PDB entry 7LBP | X-ray diffraction, 2.60 A resolution | chains A and B of the 4 polymer chains in the assembly

Chain A:
Protein: Baculoviral IAP repeat-containing protein 5
From: Homo sapiens
UniProt: O15392 (BIRC5_HUMAN); residues 1-142 here = UniProt positions 1-142
Sequence (146 residues; each row starts with the number of its first residue; numbers below 1 keep their minus sign (Gly-3 is residue -3)):
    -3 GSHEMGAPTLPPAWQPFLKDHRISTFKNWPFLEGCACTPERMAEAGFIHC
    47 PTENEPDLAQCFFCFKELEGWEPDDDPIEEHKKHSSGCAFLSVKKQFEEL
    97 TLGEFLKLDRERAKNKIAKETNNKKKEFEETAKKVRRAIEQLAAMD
Not modelled in the structure: -3 to 4, 142
Sequence notes: expression tag (-3 to 0)
Curated features (UniProtKB/Swiss-Prot):
  - binding site (Zn(2+)): Cys57, Cys60, His77, Cys84
  - site: Glu126 (Interaction with FBXL7)
  - modified residue: Ser20 (Phosphoserine), Lys23 (N6-acetyllysine), Thr34 (Phosphothreonine), Thr48 (Phosphothreonine), Lys90 (N6-acetyllysine), Lys110 (N6-acetyllysine), Lys112 (N6-acetyllysine), Lys115 (N6-acetyllysine), Thr117 (Phosphothreonine), Lys121 (N6-acetyllysine), Lys129 (N6-acetyllysine)
  - natural variant: Lys129 (K129E: Loss of acetylation)
  - mutagenesis: Arg18 (R18A: Disrupts interaction with histone H3pT3, no effect on interaction with INCENP), Lys23 (K23R: Increases ubiquitination and blocks dissociation from centromeres; when associated with R-62; R-78 and R-79), Trp25 (W25A: Disrupts interaction with histone H3pT3, no effect on interaction with INCENP), Cys33 (C33R: Disrupts interaction with histone H3pT3, no effect on interaction with INCENP), Thr34 (T34A: Loss of LAMTOR5 binding; T34E: Higher affinity for LAMTOR5 binding), Thr48 (T48A/E: Localizes normally during mitosis but cannot support cell proliferation. Increased affinity for CDCA8/borealin), Cys57 (C57A: Disrupts interaction with histone H3pT3, no effect on interaction with INCENP), Lys62 (K62R: Increases ubiquitination and blocks dissociation from centromeres; when associated with R-23; R-78 and R-79), Glu65 (E65A: Almost abolishes RAN-binding. Does not disrupt binding to AURKB or CDCA8. Disrupts mitotic spindle assembly. Does not disrupt nuclear export), Trp67 (W67A: Disrupts interaction with histone H3pT3, no effect on interaction with INCENP), Asp70 (D70A: No change. Loss of interaction with AURKB; when associated with A-71), Asp71 (D71A: No change. Loss of interaction with AURKB; when associated with A-70), 7 further mutagenesis entries in UniProt
Ion coordination: Zn2+: Cys57, Cys60, His77, Cys84

Chain B:
Protein: histone H3T3phK4ac peptide
UniProt: P68431 (H31_HUMAN); residues 1-12 here correspond to UniProt positions 2-13 (UniProt number = residue number + 1)
Sequence (12 residues; numbered 1 to 12; the number before each row is that of its first residue):
     1 ARTKQTARKSTG
Not modelled in the structure: 7-12
Modified residues: Thr3 (phosphothreonine; TPO); Lys4 (N(6)-acetyllysine; ALY)
Curated features (UniProtKB/Swiss-Prot):
  - modified residue: Arg2 (Asymmetric dimethylarginine), Thr3 (Phosphothreonine), Lys4 (Allysine), Gln5 (5-glutamyl dopamine), Thr6 (Phosphothreonine), Arg8 (Citrulline), Lys9 (N6,N6,N6-trimethyllysine), Ser10 (ADP-ribosylserine), Thr11 (Phosphothreonine)
From the paper describing this entry:
  - post-translational modification sites: Lys4
  - post-translational modification sites: Thr3 (citing earlier work)

Interface between chain A and chain B:
Pairs across the interface - 19 pairs, chain A then chain B:
  Glu51(A) - Lys4(B)
  Glu51(A) - Gln5(B)
  Leu54(A) - Lys4(B)
  Lys62(A) - Thr3(B)
  Glu63(A) - Thr3(B)
  Glu63(A) - Lys4(B)  hydrogen bond (backbone-backbone)
  Leu64(A) - Arg2(B)
  Leu64(A) - Thr3(B)
  Glu65(A) - Ala1(B)
  Glu65(A) - Arg2(B)  salt bridge
  Glu65(A) - Thr3(B)
  Glu65(A) - Lys4(B)
  Glu65(A) - Gln5(B)  hydrogen bond (side chain-backbone)
  Gly66(A) - Ala1(B)
  Trp67(A) - Ala1(B)  hydrophobic
  Asp71(A) - Ala1(B)  hydrogen bond (side chain-backbone)
  Glu76(A) - Ala1(B)  hydrogen bond (side chain-backbone)
  His80(A) - Ala1(B)  hydrogen bond (side chain-backbone)
  His80(A) - Thr3(B)
The authors on this interface:
  - specific contacts: Glu51(A)-Lys4(B), Glu63(A)-Lys4(B)
  - interface residues, chain A: Glu51(A), Glu63(A)
  - interface residues, chain B: Arg2(B)

In short:
The interface between chain A and chain B involves 11 residues on one side and 5 on the other; the contacts
include 5 hydrogen bonds and 1 salt bridge. Among the polar pairs are Glu65(A)-Arg2(B), Glu65(A)-Gln5(B) and
Asp71(A)-Ala1(B). The paper describes contacts between Glu51(A) and Lys4(B) and Glu63(A) and Lys4(B). The
paper reports interface residues Glu51(A), Glu63(A) and Arg2(B); modification sites Lys4(B) and Thr3(B).
Here chain A is Baculoviral IAP repeat-containing protein 5 (Homo sapiens) and chain B is histone H3T3phK4ac
peptide. Entry 7LBP (Crystal structure of human Survivin bound to histone H3T3phK4ac peptide) was determined
by X-ray diffraction together with 7LBK, 7LBO and 7LBQ from the same study.
